PDB entry 1U8O | X-ray diffraction, 3.02 A resolution | chains A and B of the 3 polymer chains in the assembly

Chain A:
Protein: Antibody 2F5 (light chain)
Organism: Homo sapiens
Notes: antibody fragment or engineered binder
Chain sequence (214 residues; row label = number of the first residue in the row):
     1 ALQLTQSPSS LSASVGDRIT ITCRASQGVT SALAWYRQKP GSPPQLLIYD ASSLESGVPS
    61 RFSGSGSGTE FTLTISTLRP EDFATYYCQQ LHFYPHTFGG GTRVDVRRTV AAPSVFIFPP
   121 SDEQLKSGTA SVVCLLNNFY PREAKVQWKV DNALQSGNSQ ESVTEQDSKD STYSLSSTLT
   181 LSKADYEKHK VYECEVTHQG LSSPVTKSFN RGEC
Disulfides: Cys23-Cys88, Cys134-Cys194

Chain B:
Protein: Antibody 2F5 (heavy chain)
Organism: Homo sapiens
Notes: antibody fragment or engineered binder
Chain sequence (235 residues; numbered 1 to 216 plus 19 insertion-coded residues; the number before each row is that of its first residue; a row labelled like 35A-35B holds insertion residues (35A, then the next letters in order)):
     1 RITLKESGPP LVKPTQTLTL TCSFSGFSLS DFGVG
35A-35B VG
    36 WIRQPPGKAL EWLAIIYSDD DKRYSPSLNT RLTITKDTSK NQVVLVM
82A-82C TRV
    83 SPVDTATYFC AHRRGPTT
100A-100N LFGVPIARGPVNAM
   101 DVWGQGITVT ISSTSTKGPS VFPLAPSSKS TAGAAAALGC LVKDYFPEPV TVSWNSGALT
   161 SGVHTFPAVL QSSGLYSLSS VVTVPSSSLG TQTYTCNVNH KPSNTKVDKR VEPKSC
Disordered / not traced: 127-132, 190-191
Disulfides: Cys22-Cys92, Cys140-Cys196

Interface between chain A and chain B:
Residue-residue contacts (82):
  Ala32(A) with Asn100L(B)
  Leu33(A) with Asn100L(B)
  Ala34(A) with Asn100L(B); Ala100M(B), hydrophobic
  Tyr36(A) with Ala100M(B); Met100N(B), hydrogen bond (side chain-backbone); Trp103(B)
  Gln38(A) with Gln39(B), hydrogen bond; Phe91(B)
  Pro43(A) with Phe91(B), hydrophobic; Trp103(B), hydrophobic; Gly104(B)
  Pro44(A) with Leu45(B), hydrophobic; Trp103(B)
  Leu46(A) with Ala100M(B), hydrophobic; Asp101(B)
  Tyr49(A) with Arg96(B); Gly100I(B); Pro100J(B), hydrophobic; Asn100L(B); Ala100M(B), hydrophobic
  Asp50(A) with Gly100I(B); Asn100L(B), hydrogen bond
  Glu55(A) with Arg96(B), salt bridge; Asp101(B)
  Tyr87(A) with Gln39(B), hydrogen bond; Lys43(B); Ala44(B); Leu45(B), hydrophobic
  Gln89(A) with Trp47(B); Met100N(B)
  Leu91(A) with Arg95(B); Val100K(B); Asn100L(B); Ala100M(B)
  Tyr94(A) with Trp47(B), hydrophobic; Tyr52(B), hydrogen bond; Arg58(B)
  Pro95(A) with Trp47(B), hydrophobic; Pro61(B)
  His96(A) with Trp47(B); Tyr52(B); Arg95(B)
  Phe98(A) with Ile37(B), hydrophobic; Leu45(B); Trp47(B); Trp103(B), hydrophobic
  Gly100(A) with Ala44(B)
  Phe116(A) with Ala135(B); Ala137(B), hydrophobic
  Phe118(A) with Leu124(B); Ala125(B); Pro126(B); Ala137(B)
  Ser121(A) with Phe122(B); Pro123(B)
  Glu123(A) with Val121(B); Lys209(B), salt bridge
  Gln124(A) with Phe122(B); Lys143(B)
  Ser131(A) with Leu141(B); Lys143(B)
  Val133(A) with Leu124(B), hydrophobic
  Leu135(A) with Ala137(B), hydrophobic; Phe166(B), hydrophobic; Val181(B), hydrophobic
  Asn137(A) with His164(B), hydrogen bond; Thr183(B)
  Asn138(A) with His164(B)
  Gln160(A) with Val169(B); Leu170(B), hydrogen bond (side chain-backbone); Gln171(B)
  Glu161(A) with Val169(B)
  Ser162(A) with Phe166(B); Pro167(B), hydrogen bond (side chain-backbone)
  Val163(A) with Pro167(B)
  Thr164(A) with Phe166(B)
  Ser174(A) with His164(B), hydrogen bond; Phe166(B)
  Leu175(A) with Phe166(B)
  Ser176(A) with Phe166(B); Ser179(B), hydrogen bond
Also at the interface, not in a pair above, chain A (42 interface residues in all): Ser31, Gly99, Pro119, Thr129, Thr180
Also at the interface, not in a pair above, chain B (49 interface residues in all): Glu46, Ile50, Asp56, Ser60, Gln105, Ala136, Leu138, Thr165

Overview:
42 residues of chain A and 49 residues of chain B are in contact; the contacts include 10 hydrogen bonds and 2
salt bridges. Polar contacts include Glu55(A)-Arg96(B), Glu123(A)-Lys209(B) and Tyr36(A)-Met100N(B).
Chain A is Antibody 2F5 (light chain) and chain B is Antibody 2F5 (heavy chain), both from Homo sapiens; the
structure, Crystal structure of the HIV-1 Cross Neutralizing Monoclonal Antibody 2F5 in complex with gp41
Peptide ELDKHAS, was determined by X-ray diffraction (same publication as 1U8H, 1U8I, 1U8J, 1U8L, 1U8M, 1U8N
and 14 further entries).
